Entry 3D7T (X-ray diffraction, 2.90 A resolution); this record covers chains A and B.

[Chain A]
Molecule: Tyrosine-protein kinase CSK
Source organism: Homo sapiens
Notes: EC 2.7.10.2; fragment: Csk kinase domain
Reference sequence: P41240 (CSK_HUMAN); residue numbers follow UniProt; this construct covers 188-450
Sequence (269 residues; row label = number of the first residue in the row):
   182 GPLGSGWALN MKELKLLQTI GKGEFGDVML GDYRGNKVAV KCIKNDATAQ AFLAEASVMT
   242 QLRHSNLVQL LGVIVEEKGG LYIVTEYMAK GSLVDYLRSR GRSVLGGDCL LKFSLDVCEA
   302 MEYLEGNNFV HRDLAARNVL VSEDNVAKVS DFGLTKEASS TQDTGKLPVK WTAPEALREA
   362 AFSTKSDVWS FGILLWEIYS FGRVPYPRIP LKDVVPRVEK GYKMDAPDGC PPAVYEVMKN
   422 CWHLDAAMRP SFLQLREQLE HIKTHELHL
Unresolved in the structure: 182-187, 335-348
Construct notes: expression tag (182-187); engineered mutation Ala361 (Lys in P41240), Ala362 (Lys in P41240)
Ligand contacts: staurosporine (STU): Ile201, Gly202, Lys203, Gly204, Val209, Ala220, Lys222, Thr266, Glu267, Tyr268, Met269, Ala270, Gly272, Ser273, Arg318, Leu321, Ser331, Asp332
What the authors report for this chain:
  - conformationally variable residues (order/disorder transition): Leu335 to Pro349

[Chain B]
Molecule: Proto-oncogene tyrosine-protein kinase Src
Source organism: Gallus gallus
Notes: EC 2.7.10.2; fragment: c-Src kinase domain
Reference sequence: P00523 (SRC_CHICK); residue numbers follow UniProt; this construct covers 258-533
Sequence (286 residues; each row starts with the number of its first residue):
   248 GHMQTQGLAK DAWEIPRESL RLEVKLGQGC FGEVWMGTWN GTTRVAIKTL KPGTMSPEAF
   308 LQEAQVMKKL RHEKLVQLYA VVSEEPIYIV TEYMSKGSLL DFLKGEMGKY LRLPQLVDMA
   368 AQIASGMAYV ERMNYVHRDL RAANILVGEN LVCKVADFGL ARLIEDNEYT ARQGAKFPIK
   428 WTAPEAALYG RFTIKSDVWS FGILLTELTT KGRVPYPGMV NREVLDQVER GYRMPCPPEC
   488 PESLHDLMCQ CWRKDPEERP TFEYLQAFLE DYFTSTEPQY QPGENL
Unresolved in the structure: 248-257, 412-422
Construct notes: expression tag (248-250)
Ligand contacts: staurosporine (STU): Leu273, Gly274, Gln275, Phe278, Val281, Ala293, Lys295, Thr338, Glu339, Tyr340, Met341, Ser342, Lys343, Gly344, Ser345, Asp348, Leu393, Asp404, Phe405
What the authors report for this chain:
  - contacts within the chain: Phe520-Tyr527 (pi stacking), Tyr527-Leu533 (hydrogen bond)
  - post-translational modification sites: Tyr527 (citing earlier work)
  - mutagenesis - K442A, D518A: decreased catalytic activity on phosphorylation of c-Src by Csk

[Chain A / chain B interface]
Residue-residue contacts - 21 pairs, chain A then chain B:
  Arg279(A) with Pro507(B); Thr508(B), hydrogen bond (backbone-backbone); Tyr511(B)
  Ser280(A) with Lys442(B), hydrogen bond (backbone-side chain); Glu504(B); Glu505(B); Arg506(B); Thr508(B)
  Arg281(A) with Glu504(B), salt bridge; Glu505(B)
  Gly282(A) with Thr508(B)
  Arg283(A) with Glu510(B), salt bridge
  Lys351(A) with Thr521(B), hydrogen bond (side chain-backbone); Ser522(B)
  Arg384(A) with Ala514(B); Glu517(B), salt bridge; Asp518(B), salt bridge
  Val385(A) with Ser522(B)
  Pro388(A) with Asp518(B)
  Arg389(A) with Glu517(B), salt bridge
  Ile390(A) with Thr521(B)
Also at the interface, not in a pair above, chain A (16 interface residues in all): Phe382, Gly383, Tyr387, Pro391, Leu392
Also at the interface, not in a pair above, chain B (14 interface residues in all): Pro525
Cross-chain cystine bridges: Cys290(A)-Cys277(B)
The authors on this interface:
  - interface residues, chain A: Arg279(A), Arg281(A), Arg283(A)
  - interface residues, chain B: Lys442(B), Glu504(B), Thr508(B), Glu510(B), Tyr511(B), Asp518(B)
  - hot spots on chain B (mutagenesis) - K442A, D518A: abolished binding to Tyrosine-protein kinase CSK (chain A)

[Overview]
16 residues of chain A face 14 of chain B across their interface, with 1 disulfide bond, 3 hydrogen bonds and
5 salt bridges. Polar pairs include Arg281(A)-Glu504(B), Arg283(A)-Glu510(B) and Arg384(A)-Glu517(B). From the
paper: K442A and D518A of chain B reduce catalytic activity on phosphorylation of c-Src by Csk; interface
residues Arg279(A), Arg281(A) and Lys442(B) among others.
Here chain A is Tyrosine-protein kinase CSK (Homo sapiens) and chain B is Proto-oncogene tyrosine-protein
kinase Src (Gallus gallus). Entry 3D7T (Structural basis for the recognition of c-Src by its inactivator Csk)
was determined by X-ray diffraction together with 3D7U from the same study.
